5U16 - chains G and H of the 4 polymer chains in the assembly; structure by X-ray diffraction, 2.00 A resolution.

== Chain G ==
Name: MAIT T-cell receptor alpha chain
From: Homo sapiens
Chain sequence (203 residues; row label = number of the first residue in the row):
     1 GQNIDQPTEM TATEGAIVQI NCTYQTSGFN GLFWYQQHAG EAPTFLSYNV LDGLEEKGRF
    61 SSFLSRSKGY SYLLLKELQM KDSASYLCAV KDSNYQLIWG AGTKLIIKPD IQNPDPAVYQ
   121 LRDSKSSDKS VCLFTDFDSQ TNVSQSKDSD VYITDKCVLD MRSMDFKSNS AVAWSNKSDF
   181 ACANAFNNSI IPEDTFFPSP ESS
Not modelled in the structure: 201-203
Disulfide bonds: Cys22-Cys88, Cys132-Cys182

== Chain H ==
Name: MAIT T-cell receptor beta chain
From: Homo sapiens
Chain sequence (245 residues; numbered 1 to 245; the number before each row is that of its first residue):
     1 NAGVTQTPKF QVLKTGQSMT LQCAQDMNHN SMYWYRQDPG MGLRLIYYSA SEGTTDKGEV
    61 PNGYNVSRLN KREFSLRLES AAPSQTSVYF CASSVWTGEG SGELFFGEGS RLTVLEDLKN
   121 VFPPEVAVFE PSEAEISHTQ KATLVCLATG FYPDHVELSW WVNGKEVHSG VCTDPQPLKE
   181 QPALNDSRYA LSSRLRVSAT FWQNPRNHFR CQVQFYGLSE NDEWTQDRAK PVTQIVSAEA
   241 WGRAD
Not modelled in the structure: 244-245
Disulfide bonds: Cys23-Cys91, Cys146-Cys211
Ion coordination: Na+: Tyr47, Pro61, Tyr64

== Chain G / chain H interface ==
Residue-residue contacts - 92 pairs, chain G then chain H:
  Phe33(G) - Ser101(H)
  Phe33(G) - Gly102(H)
  Phe33(G) - Glu103(H)
  Tyr35(G) - Glu103(H)
  Tyr35(G) - Leu104(H)  hydrogen bond (side chain-backbone)
  Tyr35(G) - Phe106(H)  hydrophobic
  Gln37(G) - Gln37(H)  hydrogen bond
  Gln37(G) - Phe90(H)
  Glu41(G) - Phe90(H)
  Ala42(G) - Phe90(H)  hydrophobic
  Ala42(G) - Phe106(H)  hydrophobic
  Ala42(G) - Gly107(H)
  Pro43(G) - Phe90(H)
  Pro43(G) - Phe106(H)
  Phe45(G) - Glu103(H)
  Tyr48(G) - Ser101(H)
  Lys91(G) - Gly100(H)  hydrogen bond (side chain-backbone)
  Lys91(G) - Gly102(H)
  Tyr95(G) - Gly98(H)
  Leu97(G) - Tyr35(H)
  Leu97(G) - Leu104(H)  hydrophobic
  Trp99(G) - Tyr35(H)  hydrogen bond
  Trp99(G) - Gly42(H)
  Trp99(G) - Leu43(H)
  Trp99(G) - Leu104(H)  hydrophobic
  Trp99(G) - Phe106(H)  hydrophobic
  Gly100(G) - Gly42(H)
  Ala101(G) - Gly40(H)
  Ala101(G) - Met41(H)
  Ala101(G) - Gly42(H)
  Asp115(G) - His138(H)  salt bridge
  Tyr119(G) - Ser132(H)
  Tyr119(G) - Ala134(H)
  Tyr119(G) - Glu135(H)
  Tyr119(G) - His138(H)
  Tyr119(G) - Thr139(H)
  Gln120(G) - Ser132(H)
  Leu121(G) - Phe129(H)
  Leu121(G) - Glu130(H)
  Leu121(G) - Thr143(H)
  Leu121(G) - Val145(H)  hydrophobic
  Arg122(G) - Phe129(H)
  Arg122(G) - Glu130(H)  salt bridge
  Arg122(G) - Pro131(H)  hydrogen bond (side chain-backbone)
  Arg122(G) - Trp202(H)
  Arg122(G) - Arg243(H)
  Ser124(G) - Val128(H)
  Ser124(G) - Phe129(H)
  Ser126(G) - Glu125(H)
  Ser127(G) - Ala127(H)
  Ser127(G) - Phe129(H)
  Lys129(G) - Phe129(H)
  Lys129(G) - Leu147(H)
  Lys129(G) - Thr149(H)
  Val131(G) - Phe129(H)  hydrophobic
  Val131(G) - Leu147(H)  hydrophobic
  Leu133(G) - Thr143(H)
  Thr135(G) - Arg196(H)
  Asp136(G) - Thr139(H)
  Asp136(G) - Arg196(H)  salt bridge
  Tyr152(G) - Glu180(H)
  Ile153(G) - Leu178(H)
  Thr154(G) - Asp174(H)
  Thr154(G) - Ser192(H)  hydrogen bond
  Thr154(G) - Arg194(H)
  Asp155(G) - Arg194(H)
  Cys157(G) - Cys172(H)  disulfide
  Cys157(G) - Thr173(H)
  Cys157(G) - Asp174(H)
  Cys157(G) - Arg194(H)
  Val158(G) - Cys172(H)  hydrogen bond (backbone-side chain)
  Leu159(G) - Gly170(H)
  Leu159(G) - Cys172(H)  hydrophobic
  Leu159(G) - Arg196(H)
  Asp160(G) - Ser169(H)
  Asp160(G) - Gly170(H)  hydrogen bond (backbone-backbone)
  Met161(G) - Lys141(H)
  Met161(G) - Arg196(H)
  Met161(G) - Val197(H)
  Met161(G) - Ser198(H)
  Arg162(G) - Ser169(H)
  Phe166(G) - Lys141(H)
  Phe166(G) - Arg196(H)
  Ser168(G) - Arg196(H)  hydrogen bond
  Ser170(G) - Arg194(H)  hydrogen bond
  Ala171(G) - Arg194(H)
  Val172(G) - Arg194(H)
  Trp174(G) - Leu147(H)  hydrophobic
  Trp174(G) - Thr149(H)
  Trp174(G) - Ala190(H)  hydrophobic
  Phe196(G) - His138(H)
  Pro198(G) - Ala134(H)  hydrophobic
Interface residues without a listed pair, chain G (49 interface residues in all): Leu87, Lys104, Asp123, Met164
Interface residues without a listed pair, chain H (50 interface residues in all): Glu108, Leu144, Val171, Gln176
Inter-chain disulfides: Cys157(G)-Cys172(H)

== In short ==
49 residues of chain G face 50 of chain H across their interface, with 1 disulfide bond, 10 hydrogen bonds and
3 salt bridges. Polar contacts include Asp115(G)-His138(H), Arg122(G)-Glu130(H) and Asp136(G)-Arg196(H).
Tyr47(H), Pro61(H) and Tyr64(H) coordinate Na+.
Chain G is MAIT T-cell receptor alpha chain and chain H is MAIT T-cell receptor beta chain, both from Homo
sapiens; the structure, Structure of human MR1-2-OH-1-NA in complex with human MAIT A-F7 TCR, was determined
by X-ray diffraction, deposited together with 5U1R, 5U17, 5U2V, 5U6Q and 5U72.
